Entry 7STN (electron microscopy, 3.19 A resolution); this record covers chains A and B.

Chain A (and B):
Name: Chitin synthase
Organism: Candida albicans
Notes: EC 2.4.1.16; chain B of this document is another copy of the same molecule, construct and numbering; everything in this record applies to it too
UniProt: A0A1D8PTV3 (A0A1D8PTV3_CANAL); residues 1-1009 here = UniProt positions 1-1009
Amino-acid sequence (1039 residues; row label = number of the first residue in the row):
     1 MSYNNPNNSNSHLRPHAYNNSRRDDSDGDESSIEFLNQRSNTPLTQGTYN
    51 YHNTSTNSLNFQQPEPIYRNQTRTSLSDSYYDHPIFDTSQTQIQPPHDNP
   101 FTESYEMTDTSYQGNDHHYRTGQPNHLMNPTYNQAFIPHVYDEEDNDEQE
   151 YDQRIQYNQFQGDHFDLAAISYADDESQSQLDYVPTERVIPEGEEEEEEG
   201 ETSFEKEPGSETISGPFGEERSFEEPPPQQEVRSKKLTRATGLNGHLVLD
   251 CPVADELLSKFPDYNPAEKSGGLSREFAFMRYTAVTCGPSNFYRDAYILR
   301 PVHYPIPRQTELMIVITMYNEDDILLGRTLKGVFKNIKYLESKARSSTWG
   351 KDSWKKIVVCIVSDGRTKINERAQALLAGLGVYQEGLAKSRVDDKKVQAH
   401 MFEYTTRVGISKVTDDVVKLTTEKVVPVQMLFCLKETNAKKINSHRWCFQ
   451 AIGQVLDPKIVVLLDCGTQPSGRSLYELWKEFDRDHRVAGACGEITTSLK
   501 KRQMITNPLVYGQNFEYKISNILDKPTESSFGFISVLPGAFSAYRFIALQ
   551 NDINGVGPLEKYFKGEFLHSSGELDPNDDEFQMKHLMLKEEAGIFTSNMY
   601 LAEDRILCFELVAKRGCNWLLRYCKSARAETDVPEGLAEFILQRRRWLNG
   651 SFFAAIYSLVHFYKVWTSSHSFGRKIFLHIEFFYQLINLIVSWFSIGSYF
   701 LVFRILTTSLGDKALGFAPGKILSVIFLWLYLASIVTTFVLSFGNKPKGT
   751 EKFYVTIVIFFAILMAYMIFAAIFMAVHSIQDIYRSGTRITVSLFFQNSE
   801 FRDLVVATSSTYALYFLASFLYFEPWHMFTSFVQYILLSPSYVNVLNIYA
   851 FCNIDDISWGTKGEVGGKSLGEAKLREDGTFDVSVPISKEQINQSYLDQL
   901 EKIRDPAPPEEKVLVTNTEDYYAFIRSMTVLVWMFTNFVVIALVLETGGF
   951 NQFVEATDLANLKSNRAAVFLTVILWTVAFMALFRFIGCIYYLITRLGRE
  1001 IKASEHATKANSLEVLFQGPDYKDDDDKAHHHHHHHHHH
Disordered / not traced: 1-134, 138-145, 172-237, 864-867, 1003-1039
Construct notes: expression tag (1010-1039)
Small-molecule neighbours:
  - 1,2-Distearoyl-sn-glycerophosphoethanolamine (3PE), molecule 1: Arg-487, Ser-530, Phe-531, Ser-671, Gly-673, Arg-674, Phe-677, Phe-984, Ile-987, Gly-988, Tyr-991
  - 1,2-Distearoyl-sn-glycerophosphoethanolamine (3PE), molecule 2: Glu-516, Val-691, Ser-695, Ser-698, Tyr-699, Val-702, Met-765, Met-768, Ile-769, Ala-772, Ile-773, Leu-804, Thr-808, Phe-832, Tyr-835, Ile-836, Ser-839, Val-843, Ile-974, Val-978, Arg-985
  - 1,2-Distearoyl-sn-glycerophosphoethanolamine (3PE), molecule 3: Ile-696, Phe-700, Arg-704, Leu-728, Leu-732, Met-934, Phe-935, Asn-937, Phe-938, Ile-941, Leu-945, Glu-946, Thr-947, Asn-951, Lys-963
  - 1,2-Distearoyl-sn-glycerophosphoethanolamine (3PE), molecule 4: Ala-733, Ser-734, Thr-737, Phe-753, Thr-756, Ile-757
  - 1,2-Distearoyl-sn-glycerophosphoethanolamine (3PE), molecule 5: Ile-735, Val-736, Phe-739, Phe-938, Thr-947, Gly-948, Asn-951
  - 1,2-Distearoyl-sn-glycerophosphoethanolamine (3PE), molecule 6: Asp-920, Phe-924, Met-928, Leu-931, Phe-935
  - Nikkomycin Z (BGI; (2S)-{[(2S,3S,4S)-2-amino-4-hydroxy-4-(5-hydroxypyridin-2-yl)-3-methylbutanoyl]amino}[(2R,3S,4R,5R)-5-(2,4-dioxo-3,4-dihydropyrimidin-1(2H)-yl)-3,4-dihydroxyoxolan-2-yl]acetic acid (non-preferred name)): Thr-317, Met-318, Tyr-319, Glu-321, Asp-364, Lys-440, Lys-441, Asp-465, Cys-466, Thr-468, Ile-495, Tyr-517, Pro-538, Ala-540, Thr-631, Asp-632, Gln-643, Arg-646, Trp-647
From the paper describing this entry:
  - binding site for Nikkomycin Z: Tyr-319, Glu-321, Lys-441, Tyr-517, Arg-646, Trp-647
  - conformationally variable residues (side-chain flip): Asp-465
  - contacts within the chain: Lys-441/Asp-465 (salt bridge)
  - mutagenesis - Q643A, W647A (18-fold): decreased binding to Nikkomycin Z
  - mutagenesis - Y319A, E321A, K441A, D465A, E603A, D604A, Q643A, R644A, R646A, W647A, M775A, L804A, T808W, Y812A, I836W, D856A/I857A/S858A/W859A, W859A, L971A: decreased catalytic activity
  - mutagenesis - L706A: increased catalytic activity
  - mutagenesis - E516A, Y517A, S695A, Y815A, Y835A, R985A: abolished catalytic activity
  - catalytic residues: Asp-604 (proposed by the authors, not directly observed)

How chain A and chain B interact:
Residue-residue contacts (132):
  Ala-135(A) / Leu-900(B)  hydrophobic
  Phe-136(A) / Tyr-896(B)
  Phe-136(A) / Leu-900(B)  hydrophobic
  Ile-170(A) / Ile-887(B)  hydrophobic
  Thr-238(A) / Val-883(B)  hydrogen bond (backbone-backbone)
  Thr-238(A) / Ile-887(B)
  Arg-239(A) / Phe-881(B)
  Ala-240(A) / Thr-880(B)
  Ala-240(A) / Phe-881(B)  hydrogen bond (backbone-backbone)
  Ala-240(A) / Val-883(B)  hydrophobic
  Gly-242(A) / Phe-881(B)
  Gly-245(A) / Phe-881(B)
  His-246(A) / Phe-881(B)
  Leu-247(A) / Val-883(B)  hydrophobic
  Pro-252(A) / Ile-892(B)
  Ala-254(A) / Ile-892(B)  hydrophobic
  Ala-254(A) / Tyr-896(B)  hydrophobic
  Asp-255(A) / Lys-889(B)  salt bridge
  Asp-255(A) / Asn-893(B)
  Glu-256(A) / Leu-897(B)
  Leu-257(A) / Tyr-896(B)
  Asp-323(A) / Ile-903(B)
  Arg-366(A) / Leu-870(B)
  Arg-372(A) / Lys-902(B)  hydrogen bond (side chain-backbone)
  Arg-372(A) / Ile-903(B)  hydrogen bond (side chain-backbone)
  Arg-372(A) / Asp-905(B)  hydrogen bond (side chain-backbone)
  Ala-375(A) / Gln-899(B)
  Ala-375(A) / Lys-902(B)
  Ala-375(A) / Ile-903(B)  hydrophobic
  Leu-376(A) / Ile-903(B)  hydrophobic
  Ala-378(A) / Tyr-896(B)
  Ala-378(A) / Gln-899(B)
  Gly-379(A) / Tyr-896(B)  hydrogen bond (backbone-side chain)
  Leu-387(A) / Val-885(B)  hydrophobic
  Ala-388(A) / Leu-870(B)  hydrophobic
  Lys-389(A) / Ser-884(B)  hydrogen bond (side chain-backbone)
  Ser-390(A) / Ser-869(B)
  Ser-390(A) / Leu-870(B)
  Ser-390(A) / Gly-871(B)  hydrogen bond (backbone-backbone)
  Arg-391(A) / Gly-871(B)  hydrogen bond (backbone-backbone)
  Arg-391(A) / Glu-872(B)
  Arg-391(A) / Ala-873(B)  hydrogen bond (backbone-backbone)
  Val-392(A) / Ala-873(B)
  Asp-393(A) / Ala-873(B)  hydrogen bond (backbone-backbone)
  Val-417(A) / Pro-906(B)
  Arg-704(A) / Gln-952(B)  hydrogen bond
  Lys-721(A) / Gln-952(B)  hydrogen bond (side chain-backbone)
  Ser-724(A) / Gln-952(B)  hydrogen bond
  Val-725(A) / Gly-949(B)
  Val-725(A) / Gln-952(B)
  Val-725(A) / Phe-953(B)  hydrophobic
  Trp-729(A) / Phe-938(B)  hydrophobic
  Trp-729(A) / Val-939(B)  hydrophobic
  Trp-729(A) / Ala-942(B)  hydrophobic
  Trp-729(A) / Phe-950(B)  hydrophobic
  Val-736(A) / Met-934(B)  hydrophobic
  Thr-737(A) / Leu-931(B)
  Val-740(A) / Val-930(B)  hydrophobic
  Val-740(A) / Leu-931(B)  hydrophobic
  Phe-743(A) / Phe-743(B)  hydrophobic
  Gly-744(A) / Arg-926(B)
  Asn-745(A) / Ala-923(B)
  Asn-745(A) / Phe-924(B)
  Asn-745(A) / Ser-927(B)  hydrogen bond
  Phe-753(A) / Phe-924(B)  hydrophobic
  Phe-753(A) / Met-928(B)  hydrophobic
  Ser-869(A) / Ser-390(B)
  Leu-870(A) / Arg-366(B)
  Leu-870(A) / Ala-388(B)  hydrophobic
  Leu-870(A) / Ser-390(B)
  Gly-871(A) / Ser-390(B)  hydrogen bond (backbone-backbone)
  Gly-871(A) / Arg-391(B)  hydrogen bond (backbone-backbone)
  Glu-872(A) / Arg-391(B)
  Ala-873(A) / Arg-391(B)  hydrogen bond (backbone-backbone)
  Ala-873(A) / Val-392(B)
  Ala-873(A) / Asp-393(B)  hydrogen bond (backbone-backbone)
  Thr-880(A) / Ala-240(B)
  Phe-881(A) / Arg-239(B)
  Phe-881(A) / Ala-240(B)  hydrogen bond (backbone-backbone)
  Phe-881(A) / Gly-242(B)
  Phe-881(A) / Gly-245(B)
  Phe-881(A) / His-246(B)
  Val-883(A) / Thr-238(B)  hydrogen bond (backbone-backbone)
  Val-883(A) / Ala-240(B)  hydrophobic
  Val-883(A) / Leu-247(B)  hydrophobic
  Ser-884(A) / Lys-389(B)  hydrogen bond (backbone-side chain)
  Val-885(A) / Leu-387(B)  hydrophobic
  Ile-887(A) / Ile-170(B)  hydrophobic
  Ile-887(A) / Thr-238(B)
  Lys-889(A) / Asp-255(B)  salt bridge
  Ile-892(A) / Pro-252(B)
  Ile-892(A) / Ala-254(B)  hydrophobic
  Asn-893(A) / Asp-255(B)
  Tyr-896(A) / Phe-136(B)
  Tyr-896(A) / Ala-254(B)  hydrophobic
  Tyr-896(A) / Leu-257(B)
  Tyr-896(A) / Ala-378(B)
  Tyr-896(A) / Gly-379(B)  hydrogen bond (side chain-backbone)
  Leu-897(A) / Glu-256(B)
  Gln-899(A) / Ala-375(B)
  Gln-899(A) / Ala-378(B)
  Leu-900(A) / Ala-135(B)  hydrophobic
  Leu-900(A) / Phe-136(B)  hydrophobic
  Lys-902(A) / Arg-372(B)  hydrogen bond (backbone-side chain)
  Lys-902(A) / Ala-375(B)
  Ile-903(A) / Asp-323(B)
  Ile-903(A) / Arg-372(B)  hydrogen bond (backbone-side chain)
  Ile-903(A) / Ala-375(B)  hydrophobic
  Ile-903(A) / Leu-376(B)  hydrophobic
  Asp-905(A) / Arg-372(B)  hydrogen bond (backbone-side chain)
  Pro-906(A) / Val-417(B)
  Ala-923(A) / Asn-745(B)
  Phe-924(A) / Asn-745(B)
  Phe-924(A) / Phe-753(B)  hydrophobic
  Arg-926(A) / Gly-744(B)
  Ser-927(A) / Val-740(B)
  Ser-927(A) / Asn-745(B)  hydrogen bond
  Met-928(A) / Phe-753(B)  hydrophobic
  Val-930(A) / Val-740(B)  hydrophobic
  Leu-931(A) / Thr-737(B)
  Leu-931(A) / Val-740(B)  hydrophobic
  Met-934(A) / Val-736(B)  hydrophobic
  Phe-938(A) / Trp-729(B)  hydrophobic
  Val-939(A) / Trp-729(B)  hydrophobic
  Ala-942(A) / Trp-729(B)  hydrophobic
  Gly-949(A) / Val-725(B)
  Phe-950(A) / Trp-729(B)  hydrophobic
  Gln-952(A) / Arg-704(B)  hydrogen bond
  Gln-952(A) / Lys-721(B)  hydrogen bond (backbone-side chain)
  Gln-952(A) / Ser-724(B)  hydrogen bond
  Gln-952(A) / Val-725(B)
  Phe-953(A) / Val-725(B)  hydrophobic
Other interface residues (no listed pair), chain A (98 interface residues in all): Ser-171, Thr-241, Leu-249, Val-253, Glu-371, Gly-386, Asp-416, Ile-722, Leu-728, Leu-732, Lys-746, Thr-750, Lys-868, Asp-882, Pro-886, Ala-907, Glu-919, Asp-920, Ala-956
Other interface residues (no listed pair), chain B (98 interface residues in all): Ser-171, Thr-241, Leu-249, Val-253, Glu-371, Gly-386, Asp-416, Ile-722, Leu-728, Leu-732, Lys-746, Thr-750, Lys-868, Asp-882, Pro-886, Ala-907, Glu-919, Asp-920, Ala-956

Overview:
The chain A/chain B interface involves 98 residues from each chain; the contacts include 30 hydrogen bonds and
2 salt bridges. Among the polar pairs are Asp-255(A)/Lys-889(B), Arg-372(A)/Lys-902(B) and
Arg-372(A)/Ile-903(B). From the paper: the catalytic residue Asp-604(A); Y319A, E321A and K441A of chain A,
among others, reduce catalytic activity; 25 substitutions were tested in all.
Chain A and chain B are both Chitin synthase (Candida albicans); the structure, Chitin Synthase 2 from Candida
albicans bound to Nikkomycin Z, was determined by electron microscopy together with 7STL, 7STM and 7STO from
the same study.
